PDB entry 4YXW | X-ray diffraction, 3.10 A resolution | chains A and G of the 9 polymer chains in the assembly

Chain A:
Molecule: ATP synthase subunit alpha, mitochondrial
Source organism: Bos taurus
UniProt: P19483 (ATPA_BOVIN); residues 1-510 here correspond to UniProt positions 44-553 (UniProt number = residue number + 43)
Sequence (510 residues; row label = number of the first residue in the row):
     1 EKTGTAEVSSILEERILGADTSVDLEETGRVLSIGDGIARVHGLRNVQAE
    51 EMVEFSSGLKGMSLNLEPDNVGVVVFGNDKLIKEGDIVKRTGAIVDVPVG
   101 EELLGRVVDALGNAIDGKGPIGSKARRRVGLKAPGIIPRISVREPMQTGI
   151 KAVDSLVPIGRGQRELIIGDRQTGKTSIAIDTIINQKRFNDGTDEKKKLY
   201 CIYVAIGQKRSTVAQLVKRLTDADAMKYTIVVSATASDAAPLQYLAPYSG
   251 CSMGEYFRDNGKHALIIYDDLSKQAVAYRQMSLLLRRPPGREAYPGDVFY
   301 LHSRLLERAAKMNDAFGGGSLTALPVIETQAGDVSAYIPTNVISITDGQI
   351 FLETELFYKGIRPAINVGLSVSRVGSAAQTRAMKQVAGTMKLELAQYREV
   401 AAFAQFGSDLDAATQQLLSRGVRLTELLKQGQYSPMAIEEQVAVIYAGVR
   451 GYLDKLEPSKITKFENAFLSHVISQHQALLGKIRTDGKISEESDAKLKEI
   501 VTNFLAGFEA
Unresolved in the structure: 1-21
Construct notes: variant E1 (Gln44 in P19483), G481 (Ser524 in P19483)
Metal / ion sites: Mg2+: T176 (together with AMP-PNP)
Ligand contacts: AMP-PNP (ANP; phosphoaminophosphonic acid-adenylate ester): D170, R171, Q172, T173, G174, K175, T176, S177, E328, F357, R362, P363, Q430, G431, Q432, Y433
UniProt features mapped onto this chain:
  - binding site (ATP): Q172, G174, K175, T176, S177, Q430, Q432
  - binding site (Mg(2+)): T176, D269
  - site: S370 (Required for activity)
  - modified residue: S10 (Phosphoserine), S22 (Phosphoserine), S33 (Phosphoserine), S63 (Phosphoserine), K80 (N6-acetyllysine), K83 (N6-acetyllysine), K89 (N6-acetyllysine), T91 (Phosphothreonine), K118 (N6-acetyllysine), S123 (Phosphoserine), K124 (N6-acetyllysine), S141 (Phosphoserine), R161 (Omega-N-methylarginine), K187 (N6-acetyllysine), K196 (N6-acetyllysine), K197 (N6-acetyllysine), K218 (N6-acetyllysine), K262 (N6-acetyllysine), K384 (N6-acetyllysine), K391 (N6-acetyllysine) and 5 more in UniProt
  - glycosylation: S33 (O-linked (GlcNAc) serine)

Chain G:
Molecule: ATP synthase subunit gamma, mitochondrial
Source organism: Bos taurus
UniProt: P05631 (ATPG_BOVIN); residues 1-273 here correspond to UniProt positions 26-298 (UniProt number = residue number + 25)
Sequence (273 residues; numbered 1 to 273; the number before each row is that of its first residue):
     1 ATLKDITRRLKSIKNIQKITKSMKMVAAAKYARAERELKPARVYGVGSLA
    51 LYEKADIKTPEDKKKHLIIGVSSDRGLCGAIHSSVAKQMKSEAANLAAAG
   101 KEVKIIGVGDKIRSILHRTHSDQFLVTFKEVGRRPPTFGDASVIALELLN
   151 SGYEFDEGSIIFNRFRSVISYKTEEKPIFSLDTISSAESMSIYDDIDADV
   201 LRNYQEYSLANIIYYSLKESTTSEQSARMTAMDNASKNASEMIDKLTLTF
   251 NRTRQAVITKELIEIISGAAALD
Unresolved in the structure: 50-66, 97-106, 149-158, 174-195, 273
UniProt features mapped onto this chain:
  - modified residue: K14 (N6-acetyllysine), K24 (N6-succinyllysine), K30 (N6-acetyllysine), K90 (N6-acetyllysine), S121 (Phosphoserine), K129 (N6-acetyllysine), K172 (N6-acetyllysine), K245 (N6-succinyllysine)

How chain A and chain G interact:
Pairs across the interface - 20 pairs, chain A then chain G:
  R286(A) with L272(G)
  P289(A) with I265(G), hydrophobic; I266(G)
  G290(A) with L262(G)
  R291(A) with I258(G); L262(G)
  E292(A) with E261(G)
  A293(A) with I265(G)
  A331(A) with K4(G)
  E355(A) with K11(G), salt bridge
  A402(A) with N15(G); K18(G); I19(G)
  F403(A) with K18(G); S22(G)
  F406(A) with I19(G), hydrophobic
  S408(A) with R133(G)
  D409(A) with V26(G); K30(G), salt bridge; R134(G), salt bridge
Other interface residues (no listed pair), chain A (15 interface residues in all): E399, L410
Other interface residues (no listed pair), chain G (18 interface residues in all): R75, A269
Interface features reported in the paper:
  - interface residues, chain A: A402(A)
  - interface residues, chain G: K18(G)

In short:
The interface between chain A and chain G involves 15 residues on one side and 18 on the other, with 3 salt
bridges. Polar pairs include E355(A)-K11(G), D409(A)-K30(G) and D409(A)-R134(G). Ligands of chain A: AMP-PNP.
From the paper: interface residues A402(A) and K18(G).
Here chain A is ATP synthase subunit alpha, mitochondrial and chain G is ATP synthase subunit gamma,
mitochondrial, both from Bos taurus. Entry 4YXW (Bovine heart mitochondrial F1-ATPase inhibited by AMP-PNP and
ADP in the presence of thiophosphate) was determined by X-ray diffraction (same publication as 4Z1M).
